PDB entry 7C01 | X-ray diffraction, 2.88 A resolution | chains A and L of the 3 polymer chains in the assembly

== Chain A ==
Name: Spike protein S1
From: Severe acute respiratory syndrome coronavirus 2
Reference sequence: P0DTC2 (SPIKE_SARS2); residues 319-541 here = UniProt positions 319-541
Sequence (229 residues; numbered 319 to 547; the number before each row is that of its first residue):
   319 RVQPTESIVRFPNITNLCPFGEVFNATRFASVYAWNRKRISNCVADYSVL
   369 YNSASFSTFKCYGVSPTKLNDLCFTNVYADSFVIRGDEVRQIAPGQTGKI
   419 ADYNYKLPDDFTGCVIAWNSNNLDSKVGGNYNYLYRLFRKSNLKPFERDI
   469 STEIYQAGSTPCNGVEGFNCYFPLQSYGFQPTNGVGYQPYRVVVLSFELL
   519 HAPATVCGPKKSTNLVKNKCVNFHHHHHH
Disordered / not traced: 319-332, 528-547
Sequence notes: expression tag (542-547)
Disulfide bonds: C336-C361, C379-C432, C391-C525, C480-C488
Glycans and other covalent adducts: N-acetylglucosamine (NAG) linked to N343
Swiss-Prot annotation at these positions:
  - region: R403 to D405 (Integrin-binding motif), N448 to F456 (Immunodominant HLA epitope recognized by the CD8+)
  - glycosylation: T323 (O-linked (GalNAc) threonine), S325 (O-linked (HexNAc...) serine), N331 (N-linked (GlcNAc...) (complex) asparagine), N343 (N-linked (GlcNAc...) (complex) asparagine)
  - natural variant: G339 (G339D: In strain: Omicron/BA.1, Omicron/BA.2 and 4 more; G339H: In strain: Omicron/BA.2.75, Omicron/XBB.1.5 and 1 more), R346 (R346K: In strain: Mu/B.1.621; R346T: In strain: Omicron/BQ.1.1, Omicron/XBB.1.5 and 1 more), L368 (L368I: In strain: Omicron/XBB.1.5, Omicron/EG.5.1), S371 (S371F: In strain: Omicron/BA.2, Omicron/BA.2.12.1 and 6 more; S371L: In strain: Omicron/BA.1), S373 (S373P: In strain: Omicron/BA.1, Omicron/BA.2 and 7 more), S375 (S375F: In strain: Omicron/BA.1, Omicron/BA.2 and 7 more), T376 (T376A: In strain: Omicron/BA.2, Omicron/BA.2.12.1 and 5 more), D405 (D405N: In strain: Omicron/BA.2, Omicron/BA.2.12.1 and 6 more), R408 (R408S: In strain: Omicron/BA.2, Omicron/BA.2.12.1 and 6 more), K417 (K417N: In strain: Beta/B.1.351, Omicron/BA.1 and 8 more; K417T: In strain: Gamma/P.1), N440 (N440K: In strain: Omicron/BA.1, Omicron/BA.2 and 7 more), K444 (K444T: In strain: Omicron/BQ.1.1), 16 further natural variant entries in UniProt
  - mutagenesis: N331 (N331Q: Reduced viral infectivity), N343 (N343Q: Reduced viral infectivity), L452 (L452R: Increased resistance to neutralizing antibodies. Decreases HLA binding to NF9 epitope. Increased binding affinity to human ACE2), Y453 (Y453F: Decreased HLA binding to NF9 epitope. Increased binding affinity to human ACE2), A475 (A475V: Increased resistance to neutralizing antibodies), V483 (V483A: Increased resistance to neutralizing antibodies), E484 (E484D: Increased replication in human TMEM106B overexpressing cells), F490 (F490L: Increased resistance to neutralizing antibodies and human covalescent sera neutralization), Q493 (Q493N: Reduced host ACE2-binding affinity in vitro; Q493Y: Reduced host ACE2-binding affinity in vitro), N501 (N501T: Reduced host ACE2-binding affinity in vitro; N501Y: Increased binding affinity to human ACE2), H519 (H519P: Increased resistance to human covalescent sera neutralization)

== Chain L ==
Name: CB6 light chain
From: Homo sapiens
Sequence (217 residues; row label = number of the first residue in the row):
     1 DIVMTQSPSSLSASVGDRVTITCRASQSISRYLNWYQQKPGKAPKLLIYA
    51 ASSLQSGVPSRFSGSGSGTDFTLTISSLQPEDFATYYCQQSYSTPPEYTF
   101 GQGTKLEIKRTVAAPSVFIFPPSDEQLKSGTASVVCLLNNFYPREAKVQW
   151 KVDNALQSGNSQESVTEQDSKDSTYSLSSTLTLSKADYEKHKVYACEVTH
   201 QGLSSPVTKSFNRGECS
Disordered / not traced: 216-217
Disulfide bonds: C23-C88, C136-C196

== How chain A and chain L interact ==
Contacting residue pairs - 11 pairs, chain A then chain L:
  R403(A) with Y92(L), hydrogen bond (side chain-backbone); T94(L)
  D405(A) with T94(L)
  E406(A) with T94(L)
  R408(A) with P95(L)
  Q409(A) with T94(L)
  Y495(A) with Y32(L)
  G502(A) with Y92(L)
  Y505(A) with S30(L); Y32(L), hydrogen bond; Y92(L), hydrogen bond (backbone-side chain)
Also at the interface, not in a pair above, chain A (10 interface residues in all): N501, G504
Also at the interface, not in a pair above, chain L (6 interface residues in all): S28

== In short ==
10 residues of chain A and 6 residues of chain L are in contact; the contacts include 3 hydrogen bonds. Polar
contacts include R403(A)-Y92(L), Y505(A)-Y32(L) and Y505(A)-Y92(L). Covalently linked N-acetylglucosamine: at
N343(A). UniProt lists 11 mutagenesis sites on chain A.
Here chain A is Spike protein S1 (Severe acute respiratory syndrome coronavirus 2) and chain L is CB6 light
chain (Homo sapiens). Entry 7C01 (Molecular basis for a potent human neutralizing antibody targeting
SARS-CoV-2 RBD) was determined by X-ray diffraction.
